9LTA - chain B; structure by X-ray diffraction, 2.33 A resolution.

Chain B:
Molecule: Mitogen-activated protein kinase 7
From: Homo sapiens
Notes: EC 2.7.11.24
Reference sequence: Q13164 (MK07_HUMAN); residues 48-393 here = UniProt positions 48-393
Chain sequence (346 residues; each row starts with the number of its first residue):
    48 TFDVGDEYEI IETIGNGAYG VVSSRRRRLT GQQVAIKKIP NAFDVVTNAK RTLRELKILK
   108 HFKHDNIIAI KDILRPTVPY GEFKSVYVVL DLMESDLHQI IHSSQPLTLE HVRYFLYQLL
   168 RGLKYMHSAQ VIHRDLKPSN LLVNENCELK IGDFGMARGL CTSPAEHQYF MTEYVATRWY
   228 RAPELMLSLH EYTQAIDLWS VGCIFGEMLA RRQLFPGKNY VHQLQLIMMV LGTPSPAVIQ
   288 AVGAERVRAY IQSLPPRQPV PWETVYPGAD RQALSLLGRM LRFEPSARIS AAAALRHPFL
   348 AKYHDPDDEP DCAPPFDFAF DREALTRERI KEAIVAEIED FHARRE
Unresolved in the structure: 48-49, 303-304
Sequence notes: conflict Arg72 (Ala in Q13164)
Small-molecule neighbours: A1EKR (4-[5-chloranyl-2-[[3-[(dimethylamino)methyl]phenyl]amino]pyrimidin-4-yl]-N-morpholin-4-yl-thiophene-2-carboxamide): Ile61, Gly64, Ala65, Gly67, Val69, Ala82, Lys84, Leu137, Asp138, Leu139, Met140, Glu141, Ser142, Asp143, Leu189
Swiss-Prot annotation at these positions:
  - motif: Thr219 to Tyr221 (TXY)
  - active site: Asp182 (Proton acceptor)
  - binding site (ATP): Ile61 to Val69, Lys84
  - mutagenesis: Thr219 to Tyr221 (Loss activation by MAP2K5)
What the authors report for this chain:
  - binding site for A1EKR: Lys84, Met140, Asp200

Summary:
Chain B binds compound A1EKR. UniProt lists active-site residue Asp182, 10 ATP-binding residues and 3
mutagenesis sites. The paper reports a binding site for A1EKR at Lys84, Met140 and Asp200.
Chain B is Mitogen-activated protein kinase 7 (Homo sapiens); the structure, Crystal Structure of Compound
SKLB-D18 with MAPK7 (ERK5), was determined by X-ray diffraction together with 9LNR from the same study.
